5YS3 - chains A and B of the 3 polymer chains in the assembly; structure by X-ray diffraction, 1.82 A resolution.

== Chain A (and B) ==
Protein: Succinate-Acetate Permease
Source organism: Citrobacter koseri (strain ATCC BAA-895 / CDC 4225-83 / SGSC4696)
Notes: chain B of this document is another copy of the same molecule, construct and numbering; everything in this record applies to it too
Reference sequence: A8ALU5 (A8ALU5_CITK8); numbering as in UniProt (aligned over 1-188)
Amino-acid sequence (192 residues; numbered 1 to 192; the number before each row is that of its first residue):
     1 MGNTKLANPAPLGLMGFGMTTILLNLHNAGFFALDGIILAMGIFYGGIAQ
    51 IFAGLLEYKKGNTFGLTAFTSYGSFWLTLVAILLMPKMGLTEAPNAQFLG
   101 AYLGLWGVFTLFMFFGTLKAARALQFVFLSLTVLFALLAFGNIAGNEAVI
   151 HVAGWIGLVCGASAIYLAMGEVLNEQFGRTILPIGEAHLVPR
Disordered / not traced: 1-4 (chain B: 1-4, 187-192)
Construct notes: expression tag (189-192)
Small-molecule neighbours:
  - 7.8 monoacylglycerol (78M; (2S)-2,3-dihydroxypropyl(7Z)-pentadec-7-enoate), molecule 1: Ile43, Val80, Ala81, Leu84, Met85, Met88, Leu90
  - 7.8 monoacylglycerol (78M), molecule 2: Ile43, Phe44, Leu84
  - 7.8 monoacylglycerol (78M), molecule 3: Gly104, Gly107, Val108, Leu111, Thr132, Ala136, Ala139, Phe140, Ile143, Ala144
  - 7.8 monoacylglycerol (78M), molecule 4: Leu173, Phe177, Ile181
Reported in the primary citation:
  - contacts within the chain: Phe17-Thr21, Phe17-Trp76, Gly46-Gln50 (hydrogen bond)
  - binding site for acetate ion: Phe17, Thr21, Glu57, Asn62, Phe64, Trp76, Glu171
  - conformationally variable residues (side-chain flip): Phe17

== How chain A and chain B interact ==
Residue-residue contacts (74; chain A residue first):
  Lys5(A) with Gly61(B)
  Leu6(A) with Tyr58(B); Lys59(B)
  Ala7(A) with Tyr58(B), hydrogen bond (backbone-backbone); Gly61(B); Asn62(B); Thr63(B); Leu66(B), hydrophobic
  Asn8(A) with Thr63(B), hydrogen bond (backbone-side chain); Leu66(B)
  Pro9(A) with Leu66(B), hydrophobic
  Pro11(A) with Thr67(B)
  Leu12(A) with Thr70(B); Ser71(B)
  Met15(A) with Phe109(B), hydrophobic
  Met19(A) with Leu105(B); Trp106(B); Phe109(B), hydrophobic
  Ile22(A) with Leu105(B), hydrophobic
  Leu23(A) with Phe98(B); Tyr102(B), hydrophobic; Leu105(B), hydrophobic
  Phe32(A) with Asn95(B); Gln97(B); Phe98(B), hydrophobic
  Ala33(A) with Phe98(B)
  Asp35(A) with Pro94(B); Asn95(B), hydrogen bond (side chain-backbone); Phe98(B)
  Gly36(A) with Ile82(B); Met85(B); Thr91(B)
  Ile37(A) with Ile82(B), hydrophobic; Asn95(B); Phe98(B), hydrophobic; Leu99(B); Tyr102(B), hydrophobic
  Ile38(A) with Phe98(B), hydrophobic
  Leu39(A) with Thr91(B)
  Ala40(A) with Thr78(B); Ala81(B), hydrophobic; Ile82(B), hydrophobic
  Met41(A) with Thr78(B); Tyr102(B), hydrophobic; Trp106(B)
  Phe44(A) with Ser74(B); Leu77(B), hydrophobic; Thr78(B); Ala81(B), hydrophobic
  Tyr45(A) with Ser71(B), hydrogen bond; Ser74(B); Trp106(B), hydrophobic
  Ala49(A) with Ser74(B)
  Phe52(A) with Ile51(B), hydrophobic
  Leu56(A) with Tyr58(B), hydrogen bond (backbone-side chain); Leu66(B), hydrophobic
  Lys59(A) with Tyr58(B); Lys59(B)
  Lys60(A) with Tyr58(B)
  Lys87(A) with Gly89(B); Leu90(B)
  Met88(A) with Leu90(B), hydrophobic
  Met169(A) with Phe109(B), hydrophobic; Phe112(B), hydrophobic; Met113(B), hydrophobic
  Val172(A) with Phe64(B), hydrophobic
  Leu173(A) with Phe112(B); Phe115(B); Gly116(B)
  Glu175(A) with Thr63(B), hydrogen bond
  Gln176(A) with Phe64(B); Gly116(B), hydrogen bond (side chain-backbone); Lys119(B)
  Phe177(A) with Phe115(B)
Also at the interface, not in a pair above, chain A (38 interface residues in all): Leu26, Leu84, Leu182
Also at the interface, not in a pair above, chain B (40 interface residues in all): Leu55, Glu57, Lys60, Ala93, Ala101, Leu118

== Summary ==
The interface between chain A and chain B involves 38 residues on one side and 40 on the other; the contacts
include 7 hydrogen bonds. Polar pairs include Asn8(A)-Thr63(B), Asp35(A)-Asn95(B) and Tyr45(A)-Ser71(B). The
paper reports a binding site for acetate ion at Phe17(A), Thr21(A) and Glu57(A) among others; conformational
variability at Phe17(A).
Both chains are Succinate-Acetate Permease (Citrobacter koseri (strain ATCC BAA-895 / CDC 4225-83 /
SGSC4696)). Entry 5YS3 (1.8 angstrom crystal structure of Succinate-Acetate Permease from Citrobacter koseri)
was determined by X-ray diffraction, deposited together with 5YS8.
